PDB entry 4N7F | X-ray diffraction, 1.10 A resolution | chain A

== Chain A ==
Name: E3 ubiquitin-protein ligase NEDD4
Source organism: Homo sapiens
Notes: fragment: WW3 domain
Reference sequence: P46934 (NEDD4_HUMAN); residues 422-455 here correspond to UniProt positions 841-874 (UniProt number = residue number + 419)
Sequence (38 residues; row label = number of the first residue in the row; note: 417 numbers in that range are skipped by the numbering (no residue carries them; nothing is unmodelled there)):
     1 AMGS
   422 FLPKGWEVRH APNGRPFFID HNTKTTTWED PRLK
Unresolved in the structure: 455
Sequence notes: expression tag (1-4)
Reported in the primary citation:
  - conformationally variable residues (order/disorder transition): His-442 to Lys-445
  - specificity-determining residues: Thr-447 (proposed by the authors, not directly observed)

== Overview ==
From the paper: the specificity determinant Thr-447; conformational variability at His-442.
Chain A is E3 ubiquitin-protein ligase NEDD4 (Homo sapiens); the structure, Crystal structure of 3rd WW domain
of human Nedd4-1, was determined by X-ray diffraction together with 4N7H from the same study.
